Entry 5T4O (electron microscopy, 6.90 A resolution (low resolution: residue-level contacts below are approximate; hydrogen-bond / salt-bridge calls are withheld)); this record covers chains A and E of the 22 polymer chains in the assembly.

Chain A:
Name: ATP synthase subunit alpha
From: Escherichia coli
Notes: EC 3.6.3.14
UniProtKB: B7MGF4 (ATPA_ECO45); numbering as in UniProt (aligned over 1-513)
Sequence (513 residues; row label = number of the first residue in the row):
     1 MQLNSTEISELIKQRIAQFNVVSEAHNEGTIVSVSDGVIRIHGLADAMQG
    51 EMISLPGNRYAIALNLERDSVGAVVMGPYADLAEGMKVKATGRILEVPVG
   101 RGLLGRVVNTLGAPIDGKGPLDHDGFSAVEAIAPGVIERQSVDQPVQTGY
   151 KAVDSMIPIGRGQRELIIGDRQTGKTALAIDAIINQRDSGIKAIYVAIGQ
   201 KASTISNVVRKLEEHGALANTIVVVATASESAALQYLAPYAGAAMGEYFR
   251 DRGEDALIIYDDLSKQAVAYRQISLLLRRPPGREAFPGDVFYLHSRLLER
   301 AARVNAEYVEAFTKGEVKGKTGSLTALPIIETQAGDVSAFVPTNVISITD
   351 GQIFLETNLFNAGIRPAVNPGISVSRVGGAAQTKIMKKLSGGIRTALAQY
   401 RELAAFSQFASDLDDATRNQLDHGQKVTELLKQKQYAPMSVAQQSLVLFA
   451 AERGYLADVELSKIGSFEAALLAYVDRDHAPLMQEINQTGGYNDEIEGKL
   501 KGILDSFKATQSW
Not modelled in the structure: 512-513
Differences from the reference sequence: conflict Ala47 (Cys in B7MGF4), Ala90 (Cys in B7MGF4), Ala193 (Cys in B7MGF4), Ala243 (Cys in B7MGF4), Asn419 (Lys in B7MGF4)
Curated features (UniProtKB/Swiss-Prot):
  - binding site (ATP): Gly169 to Thr176
  - site: Ser373 (Required for activity)
Residues lining bound ligands: ATP (adenosine-5'-triphosphate): Asp170, Arg171, Gln172, Thr173, Gly174, Lys175, Thr176, Ala177, Leu178, Leu359, Phe360, Gly363, Ile364, Arg365, Pro366, Gln435

Chain E:
Name: ATP synthase subunit beta
From: Escherichia coli
Notes: EC 3.6.3.14
UniProtKB: B7MGF2 (ATPB_ECO45); residues 0-459 here correspond to UniProt positions 1-460 (UniProt number = residue number + 1)
Sequence (471 residues; row label = number of the first residue in the row; numbers below 1 keep their minus sign (Met-11 is residue -11)):
   -11 MRGSHHHHHHGMATGKIVQVIGAVVDVEFPQDAVPRVYDALEVQNGNERL
    39 VLEVQQQLGGGIVRTIAMGSSDGLRRGLDVKDLEHPIEVPVGKATLGRIM
    89 NVLGEPVDMKGEIGEEERWAIHRAAPSYEELSNSQELLETGIKVIDLMAP
   139 FAKGGKVGLFGGAGVGKTVNMMELIRNIAIEHSGYSVFAGVGERTREGND
   189 FYHEMTDSNVIDKVSLVYGQMNEPPGNRLRVALTGLTMAEKFRDEGRDVL
   239 LFVDNIYRYTLAGTEVSALLGRMPSAVGYQPTLAEEMGVLQERITSTKTG
   289 SITSVQAVYVPADDLTDPSPATTFAHLDATVVLSRQIASLGIYPAVDPLD
   339 STSRQLDPLVVGQEHYDTARGVQSILQRYQELKDIIAILGMDELSEEDKL
   389 VVARARKIQRFLSQPFFVAEVFTGSPGKYVSLKDTIRGFKGIMEGEYDHL
   439 PEQAFYMVGSIEEAVEKAKKL
Not modelled in the structure: -11 to -7
Differences from the reference sequence: expression tag (-11 to -1); conflict Ala137 (Cys138 in B7MGF2)
Curated features (UniProtKB/Swiss-Prot):
  - binding site (ATP): Gly149 to Thr156

Interface between chain A and chain E:
Pairs across the interface - 20 pairs, chain A then chain E:
  Ala45(A) - Arg64(E)
  Asp46(A) - Leu62(E)
  Asp46(A) - Arg63(E)
  Asp46(A) - Arg64(E)
  Ala47(A) - Leu62(E)
  Met48(A) - Gly61(E)
  Met48(A) - Leu62(E)
  Gln49(A) - Ser59(E)
  Gln49(A) - Asp60(E)
  Gln49(A) - Gly61(E)
  Gln49(A) - Leu62(E)
  Asn65(A) - Val8(E)
  Asn65(A) - Ile9(E)
  Leu66(A) - Gln7(E)
  Leu66(A) - Val8(E)
  Glu67(A) - Gln7(E)
  Arg68(A) - Val6(E)
  Arg68(A) - Gln7(E)
  Val136(A) - Thr183(E)
  Val136(A) - Asn187(E)
Also at the interface, not in a pair above, chain A (12 interface residues in all): Ile137, Ser295
Also at the interface, not in a pair above, chain E (13 interface residues in all): Met209

Summary:
12 residues of chain A face 13 of chain E across their interface. Chain A binds ATP. UniProt lists 8
ATP-binding residues on chain A; 8 ATP-binding residues on chain E.
Here chain A is ATP synthase subunit alpha and chain E is ATP synthase subunit beta, both from Escherichia
coli. Entry 5T4O (Autoinhibited E. coli ATP synthase state 1) was determined by electron microscopy (same
publication as 5T4Q and 5T4P).
